Entry 2Z6P (X-ray diffraction, 1.80 A resolution); this record covers chain A.

# Chain A
Name: Ufm1-conjugating enzyme 1
From: Homo sapiens
Notes: EC 6.3.2.19
UniProtKB: Q9Y3C8 (UFC1_HUMAN); numbering as in UniProt (aligned over 1-167)
Chain sequence (172 residues; each row starts with the number of its first residue; numbers below 1 keep their minus sign (Gly-4 is residue -4)):
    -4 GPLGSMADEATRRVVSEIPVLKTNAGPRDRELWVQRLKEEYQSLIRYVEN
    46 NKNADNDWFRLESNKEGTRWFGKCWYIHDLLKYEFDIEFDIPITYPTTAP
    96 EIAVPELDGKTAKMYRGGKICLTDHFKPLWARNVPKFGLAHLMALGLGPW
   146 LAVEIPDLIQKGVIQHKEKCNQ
Unresolved in the structure: -4 to 0, 164-167
Differences from the reference sequence: expression tag (-4 to 0)
Modified positions: Mse1 (selenomethionine; parent Met); Mse109 (selenomethionine; parent Met); Mse138 (selenomethionine; parent Met)
Curated features (UniProtKB/Swiss-Prot):
  - active site: Cys116 (Glycyl thioester intermediate)
  - cross-link: Lys122 (Glycyl lysine isopeptide (Lys-Gly) (interchain with G-Cter in UFM1))

# Overview
Curated annotation (UniProt) lists active-site residue Cys116.
Chain A is Ufm1-conjugating enzyme 1 (Homo sapiens); the structure, Crystal Structure of the Ufc1, Ufm1
conjugating enzyme 1, was determined by X-ray diffraction, deposited together with 2Z6O.
